Entry 7ZB5 (electron microscopy, 2.80 A resolution); this record covers chains A and D of the 8 polymer chains in the assembly.

== Chain A ==
Molecule: 36-nt DNA strand
Sequence (36 nucleotides; each row starts with the number of its first residue):
     1 CGGCCGGGCG CCCGGCATGG CGGCCTATAA AAGGGC

== Chain D ==
Name: Putative tata-box binding protein
Organism: Chaetomium thermophilum
UniProt: G0SAL6 (G0SAL6_CHATD); residue numbers follow UniProt; this construct covers 1-255
Sequence (276 residues; each row starts with the number of its first residue; numbers below 1 keep their minus sign (Met-20 is residue -20)):
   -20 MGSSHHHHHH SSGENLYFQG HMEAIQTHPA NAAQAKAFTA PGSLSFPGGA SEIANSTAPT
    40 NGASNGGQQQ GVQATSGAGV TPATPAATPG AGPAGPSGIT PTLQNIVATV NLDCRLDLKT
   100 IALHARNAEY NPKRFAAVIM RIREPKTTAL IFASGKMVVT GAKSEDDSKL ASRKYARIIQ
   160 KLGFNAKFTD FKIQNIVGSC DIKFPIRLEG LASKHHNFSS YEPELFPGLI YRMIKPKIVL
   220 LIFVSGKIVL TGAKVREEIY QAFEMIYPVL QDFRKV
Unresolved in the structure: -20 to 75, 254-255
Construct notes: initiating methionine (-20); expression tag (-19 to 0)

== Chain A / chain D interface ==
Residue-residue contacts (31; chain A residue first):
  DT28(A) with Leu204(D), sugar contact
  DA29(A) with Leu204(D), phosphate contact; Phe205(D), base contact; Leu220(D), base contact
  DA30(A) with Ile209(D), sugar contact; Arg211(D), salt bridge to the phosphate; Val218(D), sugar contact; Leu220(D), sugar contact; Thr230(D), sugar contact
  DA31(A) with Asn174(D), base contact; Val176(D), base contact; Arg211(D), salt bridge to the phosphate; Thr230(D), hydrogen bond to the base; Gly231(D), phosphate contact
  DA32(A) with Val86(D), base contact; Gln173(D), sugar contact; Asn174(D), hydrogen bond to the base
  DG33(A) with Val86(D), base contact; Thr88(D), sugar contact; Val137(D), base contact; Thr139(D), base contact; Gln173(D), sugar contact
  DG34(A) with Phe114(D), base contact; Leu129(D), base contact; Phe131(D), base contact; Ser133(D), phosphate contact; Lys135(D), sugar contact; Val137(D), sugar contact
  DG35(A) with Phe114(D), base contact; Phe131(D), sugar contact; Ser133(D), hydrogen bond to the phosphate
Interface residues without a listed pair, chain A (9 interface residues in all): DC36
Interface residues without a listed pair, chain D (21 interface residues in all): Ala115

== Summary ==
9 residues of chain A face 21 of chain D across their interface, with 3 hydrogen bonds and 2 salt bridges.
Polar contacts include DA31(A)-Thr230(D), DA32(A)-Asn174(D) and DG35(A)-Ser133(D).
Chain A is a 36-nt DNA strand and chain D is Putative tata-box binding protein (Chaetomium thermophilum); the
structure, Mot1(1-1836):TBP:DNA - post-hydrolysis complex dimer, was determined by electron microscopy,
deposited together with 7ZKE, 7Z7N and 7Z8S.
